Entry 4QQY (X-ray diffraction, 3.12 A resolution); this record covers chains A and B.

Chain A:
Name: CRISPR-associated helicase, Cas3 family
Source organism: Thermobifida fusca
UniProtKB: Q47PJ0 (Q47PJ0_THEFY); numbering as in UniProt (aligned over 1-944)
Sequence (964 residues; numbered -19 to 944; the number before each row is that of its first residue; numbers below 1 keep their minus sign (Met-19 is residue -19)):
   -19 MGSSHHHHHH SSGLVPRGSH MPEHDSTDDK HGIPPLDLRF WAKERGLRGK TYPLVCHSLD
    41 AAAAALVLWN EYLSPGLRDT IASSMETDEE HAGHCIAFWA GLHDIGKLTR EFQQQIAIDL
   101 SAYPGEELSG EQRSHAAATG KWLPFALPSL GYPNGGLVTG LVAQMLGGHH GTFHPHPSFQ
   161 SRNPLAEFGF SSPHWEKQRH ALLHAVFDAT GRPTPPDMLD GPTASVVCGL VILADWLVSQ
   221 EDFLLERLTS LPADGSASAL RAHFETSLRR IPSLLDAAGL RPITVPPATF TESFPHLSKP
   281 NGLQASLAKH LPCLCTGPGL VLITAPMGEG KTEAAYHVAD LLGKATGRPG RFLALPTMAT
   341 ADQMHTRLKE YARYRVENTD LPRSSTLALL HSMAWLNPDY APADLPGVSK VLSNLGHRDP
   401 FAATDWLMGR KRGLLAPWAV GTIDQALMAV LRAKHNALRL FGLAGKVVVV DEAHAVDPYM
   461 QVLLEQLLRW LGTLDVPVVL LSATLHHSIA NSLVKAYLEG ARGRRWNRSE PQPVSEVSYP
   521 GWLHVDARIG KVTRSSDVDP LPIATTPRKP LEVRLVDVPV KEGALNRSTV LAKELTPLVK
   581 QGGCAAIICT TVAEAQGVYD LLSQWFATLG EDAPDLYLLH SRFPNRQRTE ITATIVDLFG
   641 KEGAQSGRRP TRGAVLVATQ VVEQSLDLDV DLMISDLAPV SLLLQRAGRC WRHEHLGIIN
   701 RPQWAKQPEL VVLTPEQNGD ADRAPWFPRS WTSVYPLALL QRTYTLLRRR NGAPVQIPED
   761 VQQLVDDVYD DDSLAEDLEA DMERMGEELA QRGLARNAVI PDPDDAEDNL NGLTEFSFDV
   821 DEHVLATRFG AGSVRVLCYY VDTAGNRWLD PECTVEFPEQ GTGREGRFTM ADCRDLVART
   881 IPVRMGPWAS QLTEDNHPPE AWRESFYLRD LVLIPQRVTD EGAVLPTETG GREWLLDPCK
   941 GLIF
Disordered / not traced: -19 to 13, 358-361, 384-395, 609-612, 652-653, 719-722, 819-822, 863-864, 921-923
Construct notes: initiating methionine (-19); expression tag (-18 to 0)
Metal / ion sites: Fe ion site 1: His37, His83, Asp84, Asp215 (shared with DA12(B) of chain B); Fe ion site 2: Asp84, His115, His149, His150 (shared with DA12(B) of chain B)
Small-molecule neighbours: ADP (adenosine-5'-diphosphate): Leu277, Lys279, Pro280, Asn281, Gln284, Met307, Gly308, Glu309, Gly310, Lys311, Thr312, Glu313, Arg347, Arg692
Reported in the primary citation:
  - binding site for ADP: Leu277, Gln284, Glu313
  - catalytic residues: Lys87, Ser219 (proposed by the authors, not directly observed)
  - catalytic residues: Thr312, Asp451, Glu452 (by similarity / conservation)
  - mutagenesis - D451A: increased binding to Cascade
  - mutagenesis - H83A: decreased binding to Cascade

Chain B:
Molecule: HD nuclease
Sequence (12 nucleotides; numbered 1 to 13; 1 number in that range is skipped by the numbering (no residue carries it; nothing is unmodelled there); the number before each row is that of its first residue):
     1 AAAAAAA
     9 AAAAA
Disordered / not traced: 13
Metal / ion sites: Fe ion site 1: DA12 (shared with His37(A), His83(A), Asp84(A), Asp215(A) of chain A)

Chain A / chain B interface:
Residue-residue contacts (68; chain A residue first):
  Lys23(A) - DA11(B)  sugar contact
  Lys23(A) - DA12(B)  salt bridge to the phosphate
  His37(A) - DA12(B)  salt bridge to the phosphate
  Asp84(A) - DA12(B)  phosphate contact
  Lys87(A) - DA12(B)  salt bridge to the phosphate
  His115(A) - DA12(B)  salt bridge to the phosphate
  His149(A) - DA12(B)  salt bridge to the phosphate
  His150(A) - DA11(B)  salt bridge to the phosphate
  His150(A) - DA12(B)  salt bridge to the phosphate
  Asp215(A) - DA11(B)  sugar contact
  Asp215(A) - DA12(B)  phosphate contact
  Trp216(A) - DA11(B)  hydrogen bond to the phosphate
  Ser219(A) - DA11(B)  base contact
  Ser219(A) - DA12(B)  phosphate contact
  Gln220(A) - DA11(B)  base contact
  Glu221(A) - DA11(B)  base contact
  Pro336(A) - DA5(B)  sugar contact
  Thr337(A) - DA4(B)  phosphate contact
  Thr337(A) - DA5(B)  phosphate contact
  Met338(A) - DA5(B)  hydrogen bond to the phosphate
  Met338(A) - DA6(B)  phosphate contact
  His371(A) - DA6(B)  phosphate contact
  Ser372(A) - DA6(B)  hydrogen bond to the phosphate
  Arg410(A) - DA9(B)  salt bridge to the phosphate
  Arg410(A) - DA10(B)  phosphate contact
  Lys411(A) - DA10(B)  salt bridge to the phosphate
  Arg412(A) - DA10(B)  base contact
  Arg412(A) - DA11(B)  base contact
  Thr422(A) - DA5(B)  hydrogen bond to the phosphate
  Thr422(A) - DA6(B)  hydrogen bond to the phosphate
  Asp424(A) - DA5(B)  sugar contact
  Asp424(A) - DA6(B)  sugar contact
  Gln425(A) - DA6(B)  hydrogen bond to the phosphate
  Met428(A) - DA6(B)  sugar contact
  Lys434(A) - DA10(B)  salt bridge to the phosphate
  Thr590(A) - DA2(B)  sugar contact
  Thr591(A) - DA1(B)  phosphate contact
  Thr591(A) - DA2(B)  phosphate contact
  Val592(A) - DA2(B)  hydrogen bond to the phosphate
  Val592(A) - DA3(B)  phosphate contact
  His620(A) - DA3(B)  phosphate contact
  Ser621(A) - DA3(B)  hydrogen bond to the phosphate
  Ser621(A) - DA4(B)  phosphate contact
  Arg622(A) - DA2(B)  salt bridge to the phosphate
  Arg628(A) - DA4(B)  salt bridge to the phosphate
  Thr659(A) - DA2(B)  phosphate contact
  Thr659(A) - DA3(B)  hydrogen bond to the phosphate
  Gln660(A) - DA2(B)  hydrogen bond to the sugar
  Gln660(A) - DA3(B)  sugar contact
  Val661(A) - DA3(B)  sugar contact
  Gln664(A) - DA3(B)  phosphate contact
  Gln664(A) - DA4(B)  phosphate contact
  Arg729(A) - DA1(B)  base contact
  Ser730(A) - DA1(B)  base contact
  Ser733(A) - DA1(B)  base contact
  Val734(A) - DA2(B)  hydrogen bond to the base
  Arg828(A) - DA4(B)  sugar contact
  Arg828(A) - DA5(B)  hydrogen bond to the sugar
  Phe829(A) - DA4(B)  base contact
  Gly832(A) - DA5(B)  base contact
  Gly832(A) - DA6(B)  base contact
  Ser833(A) - DA5(B)  base contact
  Ser833(A) - DA6(B)  hydrogen bond to the base
  Arg884(A) - DA1(B)  sugar contact
  Arg884(A) - DA2(B)  salt bridge to the phosphate
  Phe906(A) - DA9(B)  phosphate contact
  Arg932(A) - DA1(B)  salt bridge to the phosphate
  Phe944(A) - DA1(B)  phosphate contact
Also at the interface, not in a pair above, chain A (54 interface residues in all): His83, Ala339, His435, Ala593, Tyr735, Thr827
Also at the interface, not in a pair above, chain B (11 interface residues in all): DA7

Summary:
The interface between chain A and chain B involves 54 residues on one side and 11 on the other; the contacts
include 13 hydrogen bonds and 14 salt bridges. Polar contacts include Val734(A)-DA2(B), Ser833(A)-DA6(B) and
Gln660(A)-DA2(B). From the paper: catalytic residues Lys87(A), Ser219(A) and Thr312(A) among others; D451A of
chain A increases binding to Cascade.
Here chain A is CRISPR-associated helicase, Cas3 family (Thermobifida fusca) and chain B is HD nuclease. Entry
4QQY (Crystal structure of T. fusca Cas3-ADP) was determined by X-ray diffraction, deposited together with
4QQW, 4QQZ and 4QQX.
